Entry 6G5U (X-ray diffraction, 1.70 A resolution); this record covers chain B.

== Chain B ==
Molecule: Carbonic anhydrase 13
Organism: Homo sapiens
Notes: EC 4.2.1.1; fragment: human carbonic anhydrase XIII
UniProt: Q8N1Q1 (CAH13_HUMAN); residues 2-263 here correspond to UniProt positions 1-262 (UniProt number = residue number - 1)
Chain sequence (263 residues; numbered 1 to 263; the number before each row is that of its first residue):
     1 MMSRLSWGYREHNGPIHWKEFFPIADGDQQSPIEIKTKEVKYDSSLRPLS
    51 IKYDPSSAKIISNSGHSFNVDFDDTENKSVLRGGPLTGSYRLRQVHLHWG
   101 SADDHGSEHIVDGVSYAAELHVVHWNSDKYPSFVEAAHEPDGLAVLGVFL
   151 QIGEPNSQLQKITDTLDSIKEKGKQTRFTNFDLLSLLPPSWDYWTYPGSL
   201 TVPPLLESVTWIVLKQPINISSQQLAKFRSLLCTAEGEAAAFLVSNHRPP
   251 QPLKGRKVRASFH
Not modelled in the structure: 1-5
Differences from the reference sequence: initiating methionine (1)
Bound ions: Zn2+: His96, His98, His121 (together with ENN)
Small-molecule neighbours: ENN (N-butyl-2,4-bis(chloranyl)-5-sulfamoyl-benzamide): Trp7, Ser64, His66, Asn69, Gln94, His96, His98, Glu108, His121, Val123, Phe133, Leu143, Val145, Ser199, Leu200, Thr201, Val202, Val209, Trp211

== Overview ==
Chain B binds compound ENN. The Zn2+ site is built by His96, His98 and His121.
Chain B is Carbonic anhydrase 13 (Homo sapiens); the structure, Crystal structure of human carbonic anhydrase
isozyme XIII with N-butyl-2,4-dichloro-5-sulfamoyl-benzamide, was determined by X-ray diffraction (same
publication as 6G5L, 6G6T and 6G7A).
